Entry 9GBK (electron microscopy, 2.39 A resolution); this record covers chains O and P of the 29 polymer chains in the assembly.

Chain O:
Name: Proteasome subunit alpha type-1
From: Saccharomyces cerevisiae
UniProt: P21243 (PSA1_YEAST); residues 1-252 here = UniProt positions 1-252
Chain sequence (252 residues; numbered 1 to 252; the number before each row is that of its first residue):
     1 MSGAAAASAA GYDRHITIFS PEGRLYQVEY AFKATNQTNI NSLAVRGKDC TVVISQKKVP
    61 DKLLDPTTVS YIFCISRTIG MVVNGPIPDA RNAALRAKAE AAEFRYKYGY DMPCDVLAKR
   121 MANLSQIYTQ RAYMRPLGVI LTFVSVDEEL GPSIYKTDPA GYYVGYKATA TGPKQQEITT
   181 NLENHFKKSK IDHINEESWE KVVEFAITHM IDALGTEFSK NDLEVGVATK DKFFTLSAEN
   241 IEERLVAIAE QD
Not modelled in the structure: 1-11, 37, 190-192, 252

Chain P:
Name: Proteasome subunit alpha type-2
From: Saccharomyces cerevisiae
UniProt: P23639 (PSA2_YEAST); residues 1-250 here = UniProt positions 1-250
Chain sequence (250 residues; each row starts with the number of its first residue):
     1 MTDRYSFSLT TFSPSGKLGQ IDYALTAVKQ GVTSLGIKAT NGVVIATEKK SSSPLAMSET
    61 LSKVSLLTPD IGAVYSGMGP DYRVLVDKSR KVAHTSYKRI YGEYPPTKLL VSEVAKIMQE
   121 ATQSGGVRPF GVSLLIAGHD EFNGFSLYQV DPSGSYFPWK ATAIGKGSVA AKTFLEKRWN
   181 DELELEDAIH IALLTLKESV EGEFNGDTIE LAIIGDENPD LLGYTGIPTD KGPRFRKLTS
   241 QEINDRLEAL
Not modelled in the structure: 224-231

How chain O and chain P interact:
Pairs across the interface - 61 pairs, chain O then chain P:
  I16(O) - Y5(P)
  T17(O) - R128(P)
  I18(O) - L9(P)  hydrophobic
  I18(O) - Q20(P)
  F19(O) - Q20(P)  hydrogen bond (backbone-side chain)
  F19(O) - Y23(P)
  F19(O) - M78(P)  hydrophobic
  F19(O) - R128(P)
  F19(O) - P129(P)
  S20(O) - Y23(P)
  P21(O) - Y23(P)  hydrophobic
  E22(O) - T26(P)
  G23(O) - Y23(P)
  G23(O) - A27(P)
  L25(O) - M78(P)  hydrophobic
  L25(O) - R128(P)
  R46(O) - M57(P)
  K119(O) - R83(P)
  K119(O) - D87(P)  salt bridge
  A122(O) - R83(P)
  N123(O) - R83(P)  hydrogen bond
  N123(O) - V84(P)
  N123(O) - D87(P)
  Q126(O) - P80(P)
  Q126(O) - D81(P)  hydrogen bond
  Q126(O) - V84(P)
  T129(O) - R128(P)  hydrogen bond (backbone-side chain)
  Q130(O) - R128(P)  hydrogen bond (side chain-backbone)
  R131(O) - G125(P)
  R131(O) - G126(P)
  R131(O) - V127(P)
  A132(O) - Y5(P)  hydrophobic
  A132(O) - L9(P)  hydrophobic
  A132(O) - G126(P)
  Y133(O) - D3(P)
  Y133(O) - R4(P)
  Y133(O) - Y5(P)  hydrophobic
  Y155(O) - T60(P)
  A160(O) - P80(P)
  G161(O) - P80(P)
  G161(O) - R83(P)  hydrogen bond (backbone-side chain)
  Y162(O) - S52(P)  hydrogen bond
  Y162(O) - L61(P)  hydrophobic
  Y162(O) - P80(P)
  V164(O) - M57(P)
  V164(O) - T60(P)
  G165(O) - A56(P)
  G165(O) - M57(P)  hydrogen bond (backbone-backbone)
  G165(O) - T60(P)  hydrogen bond (backbone-side chain)
  Y166(O) - S53(P)
  Y166(O) - L55(P)
  Y166(O) - A56(P)  hydrophobic
  Y166(O) - M57(P)
  K167(O) - L55(P)  hydrogen bond (backbone-backbone)
  K167(O) - M57(P)
  A168(O) - L55(P)
  T179(O) - L55(P)
  L182(O) - L55(P)  hydrophobic
  E183(O) - P54(P)
  E183(O) - L55(P)
  F186(O) - L55(P)  hydrophobic
Other interface residues (no listed pair), chain O (33 interface residues in all): Y163
Other interface residues (no listed pair), chain P (31 interface residues in all): A24, Q30, F130, G131

Overview:
33 residues of chain O and 31 residues of chain P are in contact; the contacts include 10 hydrogen bonds and 1
salt bridge. Among the polar pairs are K119(O)-D87(P), F19(O)-Q20(P) and N123(O)-R83(P).
Here chain O is Proteasome subunit alpha type-1 and chain P is Proteasome subunit alpha type-2, both from
Saccharomyces cerevisiae. Entry 9GBK (Blm10-20S proteasome complex from pre1-1) was determined by electron
microscopy together with 8RVL, 8RVO, 8RVP and 8RVQ from the same study.
